1R4R - chains A and B of the 4 polymer chains in the assembly; structure by X-ray diffraction, 3.00 A resolution.

Chain A (and B):
Name: Glucocorticoid receptor
From: Rattus norvegicus
Notes: fragment: DNA binding domain; chain B of this document is another copy of the same molecule, construct and numbering; everything in this record applies to it too
UniProt: P06536 (GCR_RAT); numbering as in UniProt (aligned over 440-525)
Amino-acid sequence (92 residues; row label = number of the first residue in the row):
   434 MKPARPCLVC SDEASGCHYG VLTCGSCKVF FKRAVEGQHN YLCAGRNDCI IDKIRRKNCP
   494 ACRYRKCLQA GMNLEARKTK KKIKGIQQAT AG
Disordered / not traced: 434-437, 511-525 (chain B: 511-525)
Construct notes: cloning artifact (434-439)
Metal / ion sites: Zn2+ site 1: Cys-440, Cys-443, Cys-457, Cys-460; Zn2+ site 2: Cys-476, Cys-482, Cys-492, Cys-495

How chain A and chain B interact:
Pairs across the interface (20):
  Leu-475(A) / Arg-488(B)
  Leu-475(A) / Asn-491(B)  hydrogen bond (backbone-side chain)
  Cys-476(A) / Arg-488(B)  hydrogen bond (backbone-side chain)
  Cys-476(A) / Asn-491(B)
  Ala-477(A) / Cys-482(B)
  Ala-477(A) / Ile-483(B)  hydrogen bond (backbone-backbone)
  Ala-477(A) / Arg-488(B)
  Ala-477(A) / Asn-491(B)
  Arg-479(A) / Arg-479(B)
  Arg-479(A) / Asp-481(B)  salt bridge
  Cys-482(A) / Ala-477(B)
  Ile-483(A) / Ala-477(B)  hydrogen bond (backbone-backbone)
  Ile-487(A) / Leu-475(B)  hydrophobic
  Arg-488(A) / Leu-475(B)
  Arg-488(A) / Cys-476(B)
  Arg-488(A) / Ala-477(B)
  Asn-491(A) / Leu-475(B)  hydrogen bond (side chain-backbone)
  Asn-491(A) / Cys-476(B)
  Asn-491(A) / Ala-477(B)
  Asn-491(A) / Asn-491(B)
Other interface residues (no listed pair), chain A (12 interface residues in all): Asn-473, Cys-492, Pro-493
Other interface residues (no listed pair), chain B (11 interface residues in all): Ile-487, Cys-492

Summary:
The interface between chain A and chain B involves 12 residues on one side and 11 on the other, with 5
hydrogen bonds and 1 salt bridge. Polar pairs include Arg-479(A)/Asp-481(B), Leu-475(A)/Asn-491(B) and
Cys-476(A)/Arg-488(B).
Both chains are Glucocorticoid receptor (Rattus norvegicus). Entry 1R4R (Crystallographic analysis of the
interaction of the glucocorticoid receptor with DNA) was determined by X-ray diffraction, deposited together
with 1GLU and 1R4O.
